PDB entry 7FIZ | electron microscopy, 3.28 A resolution | chains B and S of the 7 polymer chains in the assembly

== Chain B ==
Protein: Lon protease
From: Meiothermus taiwanensis
Notes: EC 3.4.21.53
Reference sequence: A0A059VAZ3 (A0A059VAZ3_9DEIN); residues 1-793 here = UniProt positions 1-793
Sequence (806 residues; each row starts with the number of its first residue):
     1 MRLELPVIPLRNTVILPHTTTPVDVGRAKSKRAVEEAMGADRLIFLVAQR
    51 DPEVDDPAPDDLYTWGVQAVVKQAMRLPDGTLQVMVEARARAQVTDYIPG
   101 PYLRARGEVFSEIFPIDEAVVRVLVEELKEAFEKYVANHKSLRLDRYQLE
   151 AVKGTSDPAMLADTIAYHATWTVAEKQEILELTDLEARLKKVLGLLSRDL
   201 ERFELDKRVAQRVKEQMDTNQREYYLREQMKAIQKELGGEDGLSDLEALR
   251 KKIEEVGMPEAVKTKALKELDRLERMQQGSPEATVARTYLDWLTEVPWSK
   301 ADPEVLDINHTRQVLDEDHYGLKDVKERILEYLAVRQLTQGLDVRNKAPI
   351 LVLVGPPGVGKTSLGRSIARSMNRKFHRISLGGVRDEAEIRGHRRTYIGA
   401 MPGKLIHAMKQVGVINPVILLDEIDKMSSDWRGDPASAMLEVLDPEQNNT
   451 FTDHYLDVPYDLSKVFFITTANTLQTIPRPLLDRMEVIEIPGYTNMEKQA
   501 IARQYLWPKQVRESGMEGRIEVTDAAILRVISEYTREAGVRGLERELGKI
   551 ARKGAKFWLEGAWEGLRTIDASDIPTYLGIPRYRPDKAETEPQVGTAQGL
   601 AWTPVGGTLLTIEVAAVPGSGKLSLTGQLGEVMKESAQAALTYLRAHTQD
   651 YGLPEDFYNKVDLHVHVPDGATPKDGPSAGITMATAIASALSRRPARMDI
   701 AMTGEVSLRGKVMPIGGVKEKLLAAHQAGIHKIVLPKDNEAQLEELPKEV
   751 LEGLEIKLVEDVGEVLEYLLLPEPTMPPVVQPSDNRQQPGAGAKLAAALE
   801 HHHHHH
Not modelled in the structure: 1, 781-806
Sequence notes: expression tag (794-806)
Small-molecule neighbours:
  - ATP-gamma-S (AGS; phosphothiophosphoric acid-adenylate ester), molecule 1: Asp318, His319, Tyr320, Pro356, Pro357, Gly358, Val359, Gly360, Lys361, Thr362, Ser363, Asp422, Glu423, Tyr493, Ile501, Tyr505, Val540, Arg541
  - ATP-gamma-S (AGS), molecule 2: Glu446, Pro480, Arg484
From the paper describing this entry:
  - catalytic residues: Ser678 (citing earlier work)

== Chain S ==
Protein: Unknown endogenous substrate
From: Meiothermus taiwanensis WR-220
Sequence (22 residues; each row starts with the number of its first residue; X marks 22 residues of unknown identity (built as UNK)):
     1 XXXXXXXXXXXXXXXXXXXXXX

== Interface between chain B and chain S ==
Chain B side of the interface, 4 residues: Tyr397, Ile398, Trp431, Arg432

== Overview ==
Chain B and chain S make no direct contact in this assembly. Bound to chain B: ATP-gamma-S. From the paper:
the catalytic residue Ser678(B).
Chain B is Lon protease (Meiothermus taiwanensis) and chain S is Unknown endogenous substrate (Meiothermus
taiwanensis WR-220); the structure, Processive cleavage of substrate at individual proteolytic active sites of
the Lon protease complex (conformation 3), was determined by electron microscopy, deposited together with
7EV4, 7EV6, 7FID and 7FIE.
